PDB entry 3KNT | X-ray diffraction, 2.70 A resolution | chains D and L of the 12 polymer chains in the assembly

Chain D:
Protein: N-glycosylase/DNA lyase
Source organism: Methanocaldococcus jannaschii
Notes: EC 3.2.2.-, 4.2.99.18; fragment: MjaOGG
UniProtKB: Q58134 (OGG1_METJA); residue numbers follow UniProt; this construct covers 1-207
Sequence (207 residues; row label = number of the first residue in the row):
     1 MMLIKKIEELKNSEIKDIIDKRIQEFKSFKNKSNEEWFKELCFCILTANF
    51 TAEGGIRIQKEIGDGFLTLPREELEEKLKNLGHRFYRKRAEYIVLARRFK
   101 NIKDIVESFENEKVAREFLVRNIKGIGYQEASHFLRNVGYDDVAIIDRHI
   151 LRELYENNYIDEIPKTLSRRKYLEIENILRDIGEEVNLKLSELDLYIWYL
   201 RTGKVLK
Not modelled in the structure: 1
Sequence notes: engineered mutation Gln129 (Lys in Q58134)
Ion coordination: Na+: Val120, Ile123, Ile126 (shared with 1 residue of chain K)
Curated features (UniProtKB/Swiss-Prot):
  - active site: Asp147
  - site: Lys207 (Important for guanine/8-oxoguanine distinction)
  - mutagenesis: Val205 to Lys207 (Unable to excise the damaged base. Slight decrease in lyase activity)
From the paper describing this entry:
  - binding site for the 15-nt DNA strand: Asn49, Ala52, His133, Arg136, Asp147, His149, Asp194, Trp198, Lys207
  - specificity-determining residues: Lys207
  - binding site for the 15-nt DNA strand: Arg84, Phe85
  - mutagenesis - K129Q: abolished catalytic activity

Chain L:
Molecule: 15-nt DNA strand
Sequence (15 nucleotides; row label = number of the first residue in the row):
     1 TGGTAGACCTGGACG

Chain D / chain L interface:
Contacting residue pairs (14; chain D residue first):
  Lys79(D) with DT10(L), salt bridge to the phosphate
  Arg84(D) with DC9(L), hydrogen bond to the base; DT10(L), base contact
  Phe85(D) with DC8(L), base contact; DC9(L), sugar contact
  Tyr86(D) with DC9(L), hydrogen bond to the phosphate; DT10(L), hydrogen bond to the phosphate
  Arg87(D) with DC9(L), salt bridge to the phosphate
  Lys88(D) with DC9(L), hydrogen bond to the phosphate
  Lys165(D) with DT4(L), phosphate contact; DA5(L), salt bridge to the phosphate
  Thr166(D) with DT4(L), phosphate contact
  Ser168(D) with DG3(L), phosphate contact
  Arg170(D) with DG3(L), salt bridge to the phosphate
Also at the interface, not in a pair above, chain D (11 interface residues in all): His83

In short:
Chain D and chain L form an interface of 11 and 6 residues respectively, with 4 hydrogen bonds and 4 salt
bridges. Polar contacts include Arg84(D)-DC9(L), Tyr86(D)-DC9(L) and Tyr86(D)-DT10(L). The paper reports a
binding site for the 15-nt DNA strand at Asn49(D), Ala52(D) and His133(D) among others; K129Q of chain D
abolishes catalytic activity.
Chain D is N-glycosylase/DNA lyase (Methanocaldococcus jannaschii) and chain L is a 15-nt DNA strand; the
structure, Crystal structure of Methanocaldococcus jannaschii 8-oxoguanine glycosylase/lyase in complex with
15mer DNA containing 8-oxoguanine, was determined by X-ray diffraction.
